Entry 3TWM (X-ray diffraction, 2.80 A resolution); this record covers chains A and C of the 3 polymer chains in the assembly.

== Chain A ==
Molecule: Formamidopyrimidine-DNA glycosylase 1
Organism: Arabidopsis thaliana
Notes: EC 3.2.2.23
UniProtKB: Q9SBB4 (Q9SBB4_ARATH); residues 1-304 here = UniProt positions 1-304
Chain sequence (310 residues; numbered 1 to 310; the number before each row is that of its first residue):
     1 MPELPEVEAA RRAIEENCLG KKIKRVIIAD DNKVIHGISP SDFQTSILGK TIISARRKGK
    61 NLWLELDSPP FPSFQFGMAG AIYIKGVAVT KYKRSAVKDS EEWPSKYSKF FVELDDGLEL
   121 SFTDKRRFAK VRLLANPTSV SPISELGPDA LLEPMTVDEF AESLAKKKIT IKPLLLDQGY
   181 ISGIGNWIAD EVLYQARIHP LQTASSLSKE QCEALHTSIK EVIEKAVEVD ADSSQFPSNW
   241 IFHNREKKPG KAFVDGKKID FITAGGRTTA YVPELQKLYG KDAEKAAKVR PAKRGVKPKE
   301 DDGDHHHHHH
Not modelled in the structure: 1, 86-102, 280-310
Differences from the reference sequence: expression tag (305-310)
From the paper describing this entry:
  - binding site for the 16-nt DNA strand (chain C): Pro2, Glu6, Lys60, Met78, Arg126, Asn186, Arg245, Arg267, Thr268
  - catalytic residues: Lys60 (citing earlier work)
  - binding site for the 16-nt DNA strand: Lys33, Tyr107, Lys125, Arg126, Arg127, Phe128, Lys168, Thr170
  - catalytic residues: Pro2
  - catalytic residues: Glu3 (by similarity / conservation)
  - conformationally variable residues (side-chain flip): Pro2, Met78, Arg126, Phe128
  - specificity-determining residues: Arg126 (citing earlier work)
  - contacts within the chain: Glu6-Trp187 (hydrogen bond)

== Chain C ==
Molecule: 16-nt DNA strand
Sequence (16 nucleotides; row label = number of the first residue in the row):
    15 AGCGTCCAXG TCTACC
Modified residues: 3DR (1',2'-dideoxyribofuranose-5'-phosphate) at position 23

== Chain A / chain C interface ==
Pairs across the interface (20):
  Pro2(A) - 3DR_23(C)  sugar contact
  Glu3(A) - 3DR_23(C)  phosphate contact
  Glu3(A) - DG24(C)  phosphate contact
  Lys60(A) - DG24(C)  salt bridge to the phosphate
  Lys60(A) - DT25(C)  salt bridge to the phosphate
  Gln75(A) - DT25(C)  hydrogen bond to the phosphate
  Gly77(A) - DG24(C)  sugar contact
  Met78(A) - DA22(C)  phosphate contact
  Met78(A) - 3DR_23(C)  sugar contact
  Met78(A) - DG24(C)  hydrogen bond to the sugar
  Arg126(A) - DA22(C)  hydrogen bond to the base
  Phe128(A) - DG24(C)  base contact
  Gln178(A) - DT25(C)  phosphate contact
  Gly185(A) - DG24(C)  phosphate contact
  Asn186(A) - 3DR_23(C)  hydrogen bond to the phosphate
  Asn186(A) - DG24(C)  hydrogen bond to the phosphate
  Trp187(A) - 3DR_23(C)  sugar contact
  Arg267(A) - 3DR_23(C)  salt bridge to the phosphate
  Arg267(A) - DG24(C)  salt bridge to the phosphate
  Thr268(A) - DA22(C)  hydrogen bond to the phosphate
Also at the interface, not in a pair above, chain A (17 interface residues in all): Glu6, Arg132, Ile184
Also at the interface, not in a pair above, chain C (5 interface residues in all): DC26

== In short ==
17 residues of chain A and 5 residues of chain C are in contact, with 6 hydrogen bonds and 4 salt bridges.
Polar contacts include Arg126(A)-DA22(C), Met78(A)-DG24(C) and Gln75(A)-DT25(C). The paper reports catalytic
residues Lys60(A), Pro2(A) and Glu3(A); a binding site for the 16-nt DNA strand (chain C) at Pro2(A), Glu6(A)
and Lys60(A) among others.
Chain A is Formamidopyrimidine-DNA glycosylase 1 (Arabidopsis thaliana) and chain C is a 16-nt DNA strand; the
structure, Crystal structure of Arabidopsis thaliana FPG, was determined by X-ray diffraction (same
publication as 3TWK and 3TWL).
